8VRL - chains E and A of the 32 polymer chains in the assembly; structure by electron microscopy, 3.33 A resolution.

# Chain E
Name: Large ribosomal subunit protein uL4
Organism: Mycolicibacterium smegmatis MC2 155
UniProtKB: A0QSD2 (RL4_MYCS2); residue numbers follow UniProt; this construct covers 1-215
Amino-acid sequence (215 residues; numbered 1 to 215; the number before each row is that of its first residue):
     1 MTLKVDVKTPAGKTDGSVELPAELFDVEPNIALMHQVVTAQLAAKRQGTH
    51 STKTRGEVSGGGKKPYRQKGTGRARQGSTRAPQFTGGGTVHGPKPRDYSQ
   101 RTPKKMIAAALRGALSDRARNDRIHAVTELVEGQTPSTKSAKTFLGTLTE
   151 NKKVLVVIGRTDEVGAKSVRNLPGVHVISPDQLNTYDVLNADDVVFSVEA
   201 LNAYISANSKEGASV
Unresolved in the structure: 1, 211-215

# Chain A
Molecule: 23S ribosomal RNA
Organism: Mycolicibacterium smegmatis MC2 155
Sequence (3120 nucleotides; row label = number of the first residue in the row):
     1 UAAGUGUUUAAGGGCGCAUGGUGGAUGCCUUGGCACUGGGAGCCGAUGAA
    51 GGACGUAGGAGGCUGCGAUAAGCCUCGGGGAGCUGUCAACCGAGCGUUGA
   101 UCCGAGGAUGUCCGAAUGGGGAAACCCGGCACGAGUGAUGUCGUGUCACC
   151 AGGCGCUGAAUAUAUAGGCGUCUGGGGGGAACGCGGGGAAGUGAAACAUC
   201 UCAGUACCCGUAGGAAGAGAAAACAAAAUGUGAUUCCGUGAGUAGUGGCG
   251 AGCGAAAGCGGAGGAUGGCUAAACCGUAUGCAUGUGAUACCGGGUAGGGG
   301 UUGUGUGUGCGGGGUUGUGGGACCUAUCUUUCCGGCUCUACCUGGCUGGA
   351 GGGCAGUGAGAAAAUGUUGUGGUUAGCGGAAAUGGCUUGGGAUGGCCUGC
   401 CGUAGACGGUGAGAGCCCGGUACGUGAAAACCCGACGUCUGUCUUGAUGG
   451 UGUUCCCGAGUAGCAGCGGGCCCGUGGAAUCUGCUGUGAAUCUGCCGGGA
   501 CCACCCGGUAAGCCUGAAUACUUCCCAGUGACCGAUAGCGGAUUAGUACC
   551 GUGAGGGAAUGGUGAAAAGUACCCCGGGAGGGGAGUGAAAGAGUACCUGA
   601 AACCGUGCGCUUACAAUCCGUCAGAGCCCUCGACGUGUCGUGGGGUGAUG
   651 GCGUGCCUUUUGAAGAAUGAGCCUGCGAGUCAGGGACAUGUCGCGAGGUU
   701 AACCCGGGUGGGGUAGCCGCAGCGAAAGCGAGUCUGAAUAGGGCGUAUCC
   751 ACACAAGAGUGUGUGGUGUAGUGGUGUGUUCUGGACCCGAAGCGGAGUGA
   801 UCUACCCAUGGCCAGGGUGAAGCGCGGGUAAGACCGCGUGGAGGCCCGAA
   851 CCCACUUAGGUUGAAGACUGAGGGGAUGAGCUGUGGGUAGGGGUGAAAGG
   901 CCAAUCAAACUCCGUGAUAGCUGGUUCUCCCCGAAAUGCAUUUAGGUGCA
   951 GCGUCGCAUGUUUCUUGCCGGAGGUAGAGCUACUGGAUGGCCGAUGGGCC
  1001 CCACAGGGUUACUGACGUCAGCCAAACUCCGAAUGCCGGUAAGUCCAAGA
  1051 GUGCGGCAGUGAGACGGCGGGGGAUAAGCUCCGUGCGUCGAGAGGGAAAC
  1101 AGCCCAGAUCGCCGGCUAAGGCCCCUAAGCGUGUGCUAAGUGGAAAAGGA
  1151 UGUGCAGUCGCGAAGACAACCAGGAGGUUGGCUUAGAAGCAGCCACCCUU
  1201 GAAAGAGUGCGUAAUAGCUCACUGGUCAAGUGAUUGUGCGCCGAUAAUGU
  1251 AGCGGGGCUCAAGCACACCGCCGAAGCCGCGGCAGCCAACGUGUUGGCUG
  1301 GGUAGGGGAGCGUCCUGCAUCCGGUGAAGCCGCCGAGUGAUCGAGUGGUG
  1351 GAGGGUGUGGGAGUGAGAAUGCAGGCAUGAGUAGCGAUUAGGCAAGUGAG
  1401 AACCUUGCCCGCCGAAAGACCAAGGGUUCCUGGGCCAGGCCAGUCCGCCC
  1451 AGGGUGAGUCGGGACCUAAGGCGAGGCCGACAGGCGUAGUCGAUGGACAA
  1501 CGGGUUGAUAUUCCCGUACCCGUGUAUGUGCGUCCAUGAUGAAUCAGCGG
  1551 UACUAACCAUCCAAAACCACCGUGACCGCACCUUUCGGGGUGUGGCGUUG
  1601 GUGGGGCUGCAUGGGACCUUCGUUGGUAGUAGUCAAGCGAUGGGGUGACG
  1651 CAGGAAGGUAGCCGUACCGGUCAGUGGUAAUACCGGGGUAAGCCUGUAGG
  1701 GAGUCAGAUAGGUAAAUCCGUCUGGCAUAUAUCCUGAGAGGUGAUGCAUA
  1751 GCCGAGUGAGGCGAAUUCGGUGAUCCUAUGCUGCCGAGAAAAGCCUCUAG
  1801 CGAGGACAUACACGGCCCGUACCCCAAACCAACACAGGUGGUCAGGUAGA
  1851 GAAUACUAAGGCGUACGAGUGAACUAUGGUUAAGGAACUCGGCAAAAUGC
  1901 CCCCGUAACUUCGGGAGAAGGGGGACCCACAUGGCGUGUAAGCCUUUACG
  1951 GCCCAAGCGUGAGUGGGUGGCACAAACCAGUGAGAAGCGACUGUUUACUA
  2001 AAAACACAGGUCCGUGCGAAGUCGCAAGACGAUGUAUACGGACUGACGCC
  2051 UGCCCGGUGCUGGAAGGUUAAGAGGACCCGUUAACUCCCUUUGGGGGUGA
  2101 AGCGGAGAAUUUAAGCCCCAGUAAACGGCGGUGGUAACUAUAACCAUCCU
  2151 AAGGUAGCGAAAUUCCUUGUCGGGUAAGUUCCGACCUGCACGAAUGGCGU
  2201 AACGACUUCUCAACUGUCUCAACCAUAGACUCGGCGAAAUUGCACUACGA
  2251 GUAAAGAUGCUCGUUACGCGCGGCAGGACGAAAAGACCCCGGGACCUUCA
  2301 CUACAACUUGGUAUUGGUGCUCGAUACGGUUUGUGUAGGAUAGGUGGGAG
  2351 ACUGUGAAGCUCACACGCCAGUGUGGGUGGAGUCGUUGUUGAAAUACCAC
  2401 UCUGAUCGUAUUGGGCCUCUAACCUCGGACCGUAUAUCCGGUUCAGGGAC
  2451 AGUGCCUGGUGGGUAGUUUAACUGGGGCGGUUGCCUCCUAAAAUGUAACG
  2501 GAGGCGCCCAAAGGUUCCCUCAACCUGGACGGCAAUCAGGUGUUGAGUGU
  2551 AAGUGCACAAGGGAGCUUGACUGCGAGACGGACAUGUCGAGCAGGGACGA
  2601 AAGUCGGGACUAGUGAUCCGGCACCUCUGAGUGGAAGGGGUGUCGCUCAA
  2651 CGGAUAAAAGGUACCCCGGGGAUAACAGGCUGAUCUUCCCCAAGAGUCCA
  2701 UAUCGACGGGAUGGUUUGGCACCUCGAUGUCGGCUCGUCGCAUCCUGGGG
  2751 CUGGAGCAGGUCCCAAGGGUUGGGCUGUUCGCCCAUUAAAGCGGCACGCG
  2801 AGCUGGGUUUAGAACGUCGUGAGACAGUUCGGUCUCUAUCCGCCGCGCGC
  2851 GUCAGAAGCUUGAGGAAACCUGUCCCUAGUACGAGAGGACCGGGACGGAC
  2901 GAACCUCUGGUAUACCAGUUGUCCCACCAGGGGCACGGCUGGAUAGCCAC
  2951 GUUCGGACAGGAUAACCGCUGAAAGCAUCUAAGCGGGAAACCUCUUCCAA
  3001 GACCAGGCUUCUCACCCUCUAGGAGGGAUAAGGCCCCCCGCAGACCACGG
  3051 GAUUGAUAGACCAGACCUGGAAGCCUAGUAAUAGGUGCAGGGAACUGGCA
  3101 CUAACCGGCCGAAAACUUAC
Unresolved in the structure: 1
Ligand contacts: chloramphenicol (CLM): G2285, A2286, A2675, C2676, A2727, U2728, G2729, U2730

# How chain E and chain A interact
Pairs across the interface (127; chain E residue first):
  Asn-30(E) with G693(A), hydrogen bond to the phosphate
  Leu-33(E) with C692(A), sugar contact
  His-35(E) with G1359(A), hydrogen bond to the sugar
  Gln-36(E) with G774(A), hydrogen bond to the base
  Gln-41(E) with U709(A), phosphate contact; G710(A), phosphate contact
  Leu-42(E) with A531(A), hydrogen bond to the base
  Ala-44(E) with U709(A), sugar contact
  Lys-45(E) with U709(A), hydrogen bond to the base
  Arg-46(E) with A531(A), base contact; C532(A), salt bridge to the phosphate; G1361(A), sugar contact
  Gln-47(E) with U529(A), hydrogen bond to the sugar; G530(A), sugar contact; A531(A), hydrogen bond to the phosphate
  Thr-49(E) with A35(A), base contact; G530(A), hydrogen bond to the base; C532(A), sugar contact
  His-50(E) with C532(A), sugar contact
  Ser-51(E) with C34(A), sugar contact; A35(A), sugar contact
  Thr-52(E) with G1363(A), base contact
  Lys-53(E) with C539(A), phosphate contact
  Thr-54(E) with G916(A), base contact
  Arg-55(E) with C788(A), salt bridge to the phosphate; G789(A), salt bridge to the phosphate; G916(A), hydrogen bond to the sugar
  Gly-56(E) with G916(A), phosphate contact
  Val-58(E) with G540(A), phosphate contact
  Ser-59(E) with G540(A), hydrogen bond to the phosphate
  Gly-60(E) with G557(A), phosphate contact
  Gly-61(E) with G557(A), phosphate contact
  Gly-62(E) with C913(A), phosphate contact
  Lys-63(E) with C912(A), phosphate contact
  Lys-64(E) with G789(A), phosphate contact; A790(A), salt bridge to the phosphate; A791(A), phosphate contact
  Gln-68(E) with G789(A), hydrogen bond to the sugar; A790(A), sugar contact; C2667(A), phosphate contact; G2668(A), hydrogen bond to the phosphate
  Lys-69(E) with A2284(A), hydrogen bond to the sugar; G2285(A), salt bridge to the phosphate; C2667(A), phosphate contact; G2668(A), salt bridge to the phosphate
  Gly-70(E) with A2283(A), phosphate contact; A2284(A), hydrogen bond to the phosphate
  Gly-72(E) with U1370(A), base contact; A2283(A), phosphate contact; A2284(A), phosphate contact
  Arg-73(E) with U1370(A), base contact; C1372(A), salt bridge to the phosphate
  Ala-74(E) with U1370(A), base contact; G1371(A), phosphate contact
  Arg-75(E) with G789(A), sugar contact; U922(A), hydrogen bond to the base; A2284(A), base contact; G2668(A), phosphate contact; G2669(A), salt bridge to the phosphate
  Gln-76(E) with G1371(A), hydrogen bond to the sugar
  Gly-77(E) with G789(A), hydrogen bond to the phosphate; A790(A), phosphate contact
  Ser-78(E) with G789(A), phosphate contact
  Arg-80(E) with A558(A), salt bridge to the phosphate
  Pro-82(E) with C788(A), sugar contact
  Gln-83(E) with C788(A), sugar contact; A1369(A), base contact; G1371(A), hydrogen bond to the base; C1372(A), sugar contact
  Phe-84(E) with C1372(A), sugar contact
  Thr-85(E) with U536(A), base contact; G675(A), base contact; C1372(A), hydrogen bond to the sugar; A1373(A), hydrogen bond to the sugar
  Gly-86(E) with A537(A), phosphate contact
  Thr-89(E) with G538(A), phosphate contact; G1363(A), base contact
  Val-90(E) with A678(A), sugar contact; C787(A), sugar contact
  His-91(E) with A678(A), phosphate contact; G679(A), phosphate contact; U680(A), base contact; C786(A), hydrogen bond to the sugar; G1363(A), sugar contact
  Pro-93(E) with G1363(A), base contact
  Arg-96(E) with C681(A), hydrogen bond to the phosphate; A682(A), salt bridge to the phosphate; A1362(A), salt bridge to the phosphate
  Gln-100(E) with U775(A), phosphate contact
  Arg-101(E) with G684(A), base contact; U700(A), phosphate contact; A701(A), salt bridge to the phosphate; G774(A), salt bridge to the phosphate
  Thr-102(E) with G774(A), sugar contact
  Pro-103(E) with U700(A), phosphate contact; G773(A), sugar contact; G774(A), sugar contact
  Lys-104(E) with U700(A), phosphate contact; G713(A), base contact
  Lys-105(E) with U699(A), phosphate contact
  Met-106(E) with G693(A), sugar contact; G773(A), base contact
  Ile-107(E) with G710(A), phosphate contact
  Pro-136(E) with U403(A), sugar contact
  Ser-137(E) with U403(A), phosphate contact
  Thr-138(E) with G402(A), sugar contact; U403(A), hydrogen bond to the phosphate
  Lys-142(E) with G402(A), base contact
  Lys-153(E) with A1319(A), phosphate contact
  Arg-160(E) with G706(A), hydrogen bond to the sugar
  Lys-167(E) with U403(A), hydrogen bond to the base; C423(A), salt bridge to the phosphate
  Arg-170(E) with A404(A), salt bridge to the phosphate; A422(A), hydrogen bond to the sugar
  Asn-171(E) with G402(A), hydrogen bond to the base; A404(A), phosphate contact; G405(A), sugar contact
  His-176(E) with G708(A), hydrogen bond to the base
  Asp-181(E) with G710(A), hydrogen bond to the sugar
  Gln-182(E) with G706(A), base contact; G708(A), sugar contact; G710(A), base contact
  Asn-184(E) with G708(A), base contact; U709(A), hydrogen bond to the sugar
  Tyr-186(E) with G1317(A), hydrogen bond to the sugar
  Asp-187(E) with G708(A), hydrogen bond to the base
  Lys-210(E) with G712(A), phosphate contact
Also at the interface, not in a pair above, chain E (82 interface residues in all): Ala-32, Thr-39, Ala-43, Thr-71, Ala-81, Gly-92, Pro-95, Lys-139, Leu-172, Pro-173, Leu-183, Asn-190
Also at the interface, not in a pair above, chain A (78 interface residues in all): C36, C401, G556, C676, G677, C694, G711, G784, U911, C1318, G1360

# In short
82 residues of chain E face 78 of chain A across their interface; the contacts include 32 hydrogen bonds and
15 salt bridges. Among the polar pairs are Gln-36(E)/G774(A), Leu-42(E)/A531(A) and Lys-45(E)/U709(A). Ligands
of chain A: chloramphenicol.
Chain E is Large ribosomal subunit protein uL4 and chain A is 23S ribosomal RNA, both from Mycolicibacterium
smegmatis MC2 155; the structure, Structure of Mycobacterium smegmatis 50S ribosomal subunit bound to HflX and
chloramphenicol:50S-HflX-A-Clm, was determined by electron microscopy (same publication as 8VIO, 8VK0, 8VK7,
8VKI, 8VKW, 8VPK, 8VR4 and 8VR8).
